5W06 - chains L and H of the 3 polymer chains in the assembly; structure by X-ray diffraction, 2.60 A resolution.

Chain L:
Protein: M1587 fab light chain
From: Mus musculus
Notes: antibody fragment or engineered binder
Sequence (220 residues; numbered 1 to 220; the number before each row is that of its first residue):
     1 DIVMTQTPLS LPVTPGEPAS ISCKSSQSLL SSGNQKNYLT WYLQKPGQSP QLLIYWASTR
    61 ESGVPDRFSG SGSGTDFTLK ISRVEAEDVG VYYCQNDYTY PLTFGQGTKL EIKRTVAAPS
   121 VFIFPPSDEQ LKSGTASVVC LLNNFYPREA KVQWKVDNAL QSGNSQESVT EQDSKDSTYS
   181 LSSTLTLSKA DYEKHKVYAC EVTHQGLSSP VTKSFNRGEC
Disordered / not traced: 220
Disulfide bonds: Cys23-Cys94, Cys140-Cys200

Chain H:
Protein: M1587 fab heavy chain
From: Mus musculus
Notes: fragment: fd; antibody fragment or engineered binder
Sequence (229 residues; numbered 1 to 229; the number before each row is that of its first residue):
     1 EVQLVQSGAE VKKPGESLRI SCKGSGYTFI PYWIEWVRQM PGKGLEWMGD ILPGSGFTTY
    61 SPSFQGHVTI SADKSISTAY LQWSSLKASD TAMYYCARSG YYGNSGFAYW GQGTLVTVSS
   121 ASTKGPSVFP LAPSSKSTSG GTAALGCLVK DYFPEPVTVS WNSGALTSGV HTFPAVLQSS
   181 GLYSLSSVVT VPSSSLGTQT YICNVNHKPS NTKVDKKVEP KSCHHHHHH
Disordered / not traced: 136-140, 222-229
Disulfide bonds: Cys22-Cys96, Cys147-Cys203

Chain L / chain H interface:
Contacting residue pairs (72; chain L residue first):
  Tyr38(L) with Asn104(H)
  Thr40(L) with Gly106(H)
  Tyr42(L) with Gly106(H); Phe107(H), hydrogen bond (side chain-backbone)
  Gln44(L) with Gln39(H), hydrogen bond; Tyr95(H), hydrogen bond
  Gln48(L) with Tyr95(H)
  Ser49(L) with Tyr95(H); Gly111(H), hydrogen bond (side chain-backbone); Gln112(H)
  Pro50(L) with Trp110(H)
  Leu52(L) with Ser105(H); Phe107(H); Ala108(H), hydrophobic
  Tyr55(L) with Tyr102(H); Ser105(H)
  Trp56(L) with Tyr102(H), hydrophobic; Gly103(H), hydrogen bond (side chain-backbone); Asn104(H)
  Tyr93(L) with Gln39(H); Lys43(H); Gly44(H); Leu45(H), hydrophobic
  Gln95(L) with Phe107(H)
  Asp97(L) with Asn104(H), hydrogen bond (backbone-side chain); Ser105(H), hydrogen bond (side chain-backbone); Gly106(H), hydrogen bond (side chain-backbone)
  Tyr100(L) with Trp47(H), hydrophobic; Asp50(H), hydrogen bond; Thr59(H)
  Pro101(L) with Trp47(H), hydrophobic; Pro62(H)
  Leu102(L) with Trp47(H); Phe107(H), hydrophobic
  Phe104(L) with Leu45(H); Trp47(H), hydrophobic; Phe107(H), hydrophobic
  Phe122(L) with Ala144(H), hydrophobic
  Phe124(L) with Leu131(H); Ala132(H); Ala144(H); Leu145(H), hydrophobic
  Ser127(L) with Phe129(H); Pro130(H)
  Glu129(L) with Val128(H); Lys216(H), salt bridge
  Gln130(L) with Phe129(H); Lys150(H)
  Thr135(L) with Lys150(H)
  Ser137(L) with Leu148(H); Lys150(H)
  Val139(L) with Leu131(H), hydrophobic; Leu148(H), hydrophobic
  Leu141(L) with Ala144(H), hydrophobic; Phe173(H), hydrophobic; Val188(H), hydrophobic
  Asn143(L) with His171(H); Thr190(H)
  Asn144(L) with His171(H), hydrogen bond
  Gln166(L) with Val176(H); Leu177(H), hydrogen bond (side chain-backbone); Gln178(H)
  Glu167(L) with Val176(H)
  Ser168(L) with Phe173(H); Pro174(H), hydrogen bond (side chain-backbone)
  Val169(L) with Pro174(H)
  Thr170(L) with Phe173(H)
  Ser180(L) with His171(H), hydrogen bond; Phe173(H)
  Leu181(L) with Phe173(H)
  Ser182(L) with Phe173(H); Ser186(H), hydrogen bond
Other interface residues (no listed pair), chain L (43 interface residues in all): Asp1, Glu61, Tyr98, Gln106, Asp173, Thr184, Thr186
Other interface residues (no listed pair), chain H (46 interface residues in all): Trp33, Glu35, Val37, Glu46, Ser61, Thr142, Ala143, Thr172

Overview:
43 residues of chain L face 46 of chain H across their interface, with 14 hydrogen bonds and 1 salt bridge.
Polar pairs include Glu129(L)-Lys216(H), Tyr42(L)-Phe107(H) and Gln44(L)-Gln39(H).
Here chain L is M1587 fab light chain and chain H is M1587 fab heavy chain, both from Mus musculus. Entry 5W06
(Human tissue factor in complex with antibody M1587) was determined by X-ray diffraction (same publication as
5W05).
